PDB entry 3BLX | X-ray diffraction, 2.70 A resolution | chains A and B of the 8 polymer chains in the assembly

# Chain A
Protein: Isocitrate dehydrogenase [NAD] subunit 1
Organism: Saccharomyces cerevisiae
Notes: EC 1.1.1.41
UniProt: P28834 (IDH1_YEAST); residues 1-349 here correspond to UniProt positions 12-360 (UniProt number = residue number + 11)
Sequence (349 residues; row label = number of the first residue in the row):
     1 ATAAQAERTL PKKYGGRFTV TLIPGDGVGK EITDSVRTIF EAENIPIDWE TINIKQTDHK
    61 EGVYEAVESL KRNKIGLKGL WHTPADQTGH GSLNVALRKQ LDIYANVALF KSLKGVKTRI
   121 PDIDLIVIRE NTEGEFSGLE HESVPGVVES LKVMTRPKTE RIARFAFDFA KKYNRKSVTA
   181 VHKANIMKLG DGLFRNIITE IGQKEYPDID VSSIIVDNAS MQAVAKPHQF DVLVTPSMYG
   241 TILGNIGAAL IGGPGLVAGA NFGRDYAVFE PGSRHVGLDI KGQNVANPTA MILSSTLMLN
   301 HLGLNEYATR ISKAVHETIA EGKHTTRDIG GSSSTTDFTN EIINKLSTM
Not modelled in the structure: 1-12, 279-280
UniProt features mapped onto this chain:
  - binding site (substrate): R98, R129, D217
  - binding site (Mg(2+)): D217
  - site: K183 (Critical for catalysis)
From the paper describing this entry:
  - self-association interface (contacts with another copy of this molecule): H141, E149
  - contacts within the chain: R98-F136

# Chain B
Protein: Isocitrate dehydrogenase [NAD] subunit 2
Organism: Saccharomyces cerevisiae
Notes: EC 1.1.1.41
UniProt: P28241 (IDH2_YEAST); residues 1-354 here correspond to UniProt positions 16-369 (UniProt number = residue number + 15)
Sequence (354 residues; row label = number of the first residue in the row):
     1 ATVKQPSIGR YTGKPNPSTG KYTVSFIEGD GIGPEISKSV KKIFSAANVP IEWESCDVSP
    61 IFVNGLTTIP DPAVQSITKN LVALKGPLAT PIGKGHRSLN LTLRKTFGLF ANVRPAKSIE
   121 GFKTTYENVD LVLIRENTEG EYSGIEHIVC PGVVQSIKLI TRDASERVIR YAFEYARAIG
   181 RPRVIVVHKS TIQRLADGLF VNVAKELSKE YPDLTLETEL IDNSVLKVVT NPSAYTDAVS
   241 VCPNLYGDIL SDLNSGLSAG SLGLTPSANI GHKISIFEAV HGSAPDIAGQ DKANPTALLL
   301 SSVMMLNHMG LTNHADQIQN AVLSTIASGP ENRTGDLAGT ATTSSFTEAV IKRL
Not modelled in the structure: 1-4, 92-95
UniProt features mapped onto this chain:
  - binding site (substrate): R104, R114, R135, D222
  - binding site (Mg(2+)): D222, D248, D252
  - site (Critical for catalysis): Y142, K189
  - modified residue (Phosphothreonine): T90, T138, T312, T334
From the paper describing this entry:
  - self-association interface (contacts with another copy of this molecule); pairs are residue here / residue on that copy: C150-C150 (disulfide), Q155-Q155 (hydrogen bond)
  - catalytic residues: R104, R114, R135, Y142, D248, D252 (by similarity / conservation)
  - mutagenesis - C150A, C150S: increased catalytic activity on isocitrate

# How chain A and chain B interact
Contacting residue pairs (92):
  Q87(A) with D222(B)
  T88(A) with K189(B); S190(B); L220(B); D222(B)
  H90(A) with Q193(B)
  R119(A) with T125(B); Y126(B); V229(B); T230(B), hydrogen bond (side chain-backbone); P232(B)
  E135(A) with K189(B), salt bridge; R194(B), salt bridge
  E140(A) with Q193(B); R194(B); L195(B), hydrogen bond (side chain-backbone); A196(B)
  G146(A) with T161(B); R162(B), hydrogen bond (backbone-backbone); L199(B)
  V147(A) with I160(B); T161(B)
  V148(A) with K158(B); L159(B); I160(B), hydrogen bond (backbone-backbone); L195(B), hydrophobic; A196(B), hydrophobic; L199(B), hydrophobic
  E149(A) with I157(B); K158(B); L159(B)
  S150(A) with S156(B); I157(B); K158(B), hydrogen bond (backbone-backbone)
  L151(A) with Q155(B); S156(B); I157(B), hydrophobic
  K152(A) with V154(B); Q155(B); S156(B), hydrogen bond (backbone-backbone); R194(B)
  V153(A) with V154(B)
  M154(A) with G152(B); V153(B); V154(B), hydrogen bond (backbone-backbone)
  T155(A) with G152(B); V153(B)
  R156(A) with G152(B), hydrogen bond (backbone-backbone)
  K183(A) with E141(B), salt bridge; D248(B), salt bridge
  I186(A) with E141(B); Y142(B), hydrophobic; D248(B)
  M187(A) with E146(B); S156(B); K158(B)
  K188(A) with E146(B), hydrogen bond (backbone-side chain)
  L189(A) with E146(B), hydrogen bond (backbone-side chain); H147(B); I148(B), hydrophobic; V154(B), hydrophobic
  G190(A) with E146(B), hydrogen bond (backbone-side chain); V154(B)
  D217(A) with D248(B); I249(B); D252(B)
  S220(A) with I249(B)
  M221(A) with D252(B); G256(B); S261(B); L262(B), hydrophobic
  V224(A) with Y126(B), hydrogen bond (backbone-side chain); V229(B), hydrophobic; L253(B); G256(B)
  A225(A) with G260(B)
  K226(A) with G260(B)
  T241(A) with K189(B); D222(B), hydrogen bond
  I242(A) with I221(B), hydrophobic; V225(B)
  N245(A) with D222(B), hydrogen bond (side chain-backbone); V225(B); L226(B)
  I246(A) with V225(B); L253(B), hydrophobic
  A249(A) with L226(B); V229(B), hydrophobic; T230(B)
  L250(A) with Y126(B)
  P254(A) with L226(B), hydrophobic
  V276(A) with N223(B)
Interface residues without a listed pair, chain A (47 interface residues in all): P84, G91, I120, D191, L193, V216, N218, Y239, A248, G277
Interface residues without a listed pair, chain B (45 interface residues in all): E127, N231, L257

# Overview
Chain A and chain B form an interface of 47 and 45 residues respectively; the contacts include 14 hydrogen
bonds and 4 salt bridges. Among the polar pairs are E135(A)-K189(B), E135(A)-R194(B) and K183(A)-E141(B). The
paper reports catalytic residues R104(B), R114(B) and R135(B) among others; C150A and C150S of chain B
increase catalytic activity on isocitrate.
Here chain A is Isocitrate dehydrogenase [NAD] subunit 1 and chain B is Isocitrate dehydrogenase [NAD] subunit
2, both from Saccharomyces cerevisiae. Entry 3BLX (Yeast Isocitrate Dehydrogenase (Apo Form)) was determined
by X-ray diffraction (same publication as 3BLV and 3BLW).
